PDB entry 3ZXW | X-ray diffraction, 2.10 A resolution | chains E and F of the 8 polymer chains in the assembly

# Chain E
Protein: Ribulose bisphosphate carboxylase large chain
Source organism: Thermosynechococcus elongatus
Notes: EC 4.1.1.39
UniProt: Q8DIS5 (RBL_THEEB); numbering as in UniProt (aligned over 1-475)
Amino-acid sequence (475 residues; row label = number of the first residue in the row):
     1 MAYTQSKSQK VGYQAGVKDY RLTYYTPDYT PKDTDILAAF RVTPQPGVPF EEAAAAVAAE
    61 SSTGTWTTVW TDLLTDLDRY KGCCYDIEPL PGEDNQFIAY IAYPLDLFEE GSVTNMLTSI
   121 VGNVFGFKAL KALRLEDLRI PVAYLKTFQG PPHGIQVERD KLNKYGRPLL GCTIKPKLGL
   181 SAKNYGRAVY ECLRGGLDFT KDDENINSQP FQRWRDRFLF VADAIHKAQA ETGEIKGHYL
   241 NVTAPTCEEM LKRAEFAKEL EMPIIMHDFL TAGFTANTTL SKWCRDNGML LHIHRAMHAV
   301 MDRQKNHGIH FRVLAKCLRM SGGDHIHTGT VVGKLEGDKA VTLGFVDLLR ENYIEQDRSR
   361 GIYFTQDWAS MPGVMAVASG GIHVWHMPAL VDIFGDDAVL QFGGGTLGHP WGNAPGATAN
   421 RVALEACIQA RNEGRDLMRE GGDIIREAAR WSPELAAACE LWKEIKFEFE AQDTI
Not modelled in the structure: 1-11
Modified residues: K201 (lysine nz-carboxylic acid; KCX)
Disulfide bonds: C172-C192
Bound ions: Mg2+: K201, D203, E204 (together with 2-carboxyarabinitol-1,5-diphosphate)
Ligand contacts:
  - 2-carboxyarabinitol-1,5-diphosphate (CAP), molecule 1: E60, T65, W66, N123
  - 2-carboxyarabinitol-1,5-diphosphate (CAP), molecule 2: T173, K175, K177, K201, D203, E204, H294, R295, H298, H327, G329, K334, L335, S379, G380, G381, Q401, F402, G403, G404
UniProt features mapped onto this chain:
  - active site (Proton acceptor): K175, H294
  - binding site (substrate): N123, T173, K177, R295, H327, S379
  - binding site (Mg(2+)): K201, D203, E204
  - site: K334 (Transition state stabilizer)
  - modified residue: K201 (N6-carboxylysine)

# Chain F
Protein: Ribulose bisphosphate carboxylase small chain
Source organism: Thermosynechococcus elongatus
Notes: EC 4.1.1.39
UniProt: Q8DIS7 (Q8DIS7_THEEB); residue numbers follow UniProt; this construct covers 1-118
Amino-acid sequence (118 residues; numbered 1 to 118; the number before each row is that of its first residue):
     1 MKTLPKERRY ETFSYLPPLS DAQIARQIQY AIDQGYHPCV EFNETSNAEI RYWTMWKLPL
    61 FNCTNAQDVL NEVQQCRSEY PNCFIRVVAF DNIKQCQVMS FIVYKPNQAN SGYSGYRY
Not modelled in the structure: 1-13, 107-118

# Interface between chain E and chain F
Contacting residue pairs - 37 pairs, chain E then chain F:
  Q156(E) with K94(F), hydrogen bond (side chain-backbone); Q95(F), hydrogen bond (side chain-backbone)
  D160(E) with R51(F), hydrogen bond (backbone-side chain)
  K161(E) with R51(F), hydrogen bond (backbone-side chain)
  N163(E) with A48(F), hydrogen bond (side chain-backbone); I50(F)
  Y165(E) with Q97(F)
  G166(E) with V98(F); M99(F)
  G195(E) with Y15(F)
  G196(E) with Y15(F)
  Q229(E) with E49(F), hydrogen bond
  G233(E) with N47(F); A48(F), hydrogen bond (backbone-backbone)
  E234(E) with A48(F)
  I235(E) with A48(F)
  R421(E) with Y15(F)
  V422(E) with Y15(F); L16(F)
  E425(E) with S14(F), hydrogen bond (side chain-backbone); Y15(F), hydrogen bond (side chain-backbone); L16(F)
  A426(E) with L16(F)
  Q429(E) with L16(F); L19(F); Q23(F); Q27(F), hydrogen bond (backbone-side chain)
  R431(E) with Y30(F)
  N432(E) with R26(F); Q27(F), hydrogen bond; Y30(F)
  E433(E) with Q23(F); R26(F), hydrogen bond (backbone-side chain); Q27(F)
  W451(E) with Y15(F), hydrogen bond (side chain-backbone); L16(F); P17(F)
Also at the interface, not in a pair above, chain E (25 interface residues in all): L162, R194, D396, T418
Also at the interface, not in a pair above, chain F (21 interface residues in all): C96, S100

# In short
25 residues of chain E and 21 residues of chain F are in contact, with 13 hydrogen bonds. Polar pairs include
Q156(E)-K94(F), Q156(E)-Q95(F) and D160(E)-R51(F). Ligands of chain E: 2-carboxyarabinitol-1,5-diphosphate.
Here chain E is Ribulose bisphosphate carboxylase large chain and chain F is Ribulose bisphosphate carboxylase
small chain, both from Thermosynechococcus elongatus. Entry 3ZXW (Structure of activated rubisco from
thermosynechococcus elongatus complexed with 2-carboxyarabinitol-1,5-diphosphate) was determined by X-ray
diffraction.
